PDB entry 9L1X | electron microscopy, 2.69 A resolution | chains D and I of the 12 polymer chains in the assembly

== Chain D ==
Name: Histone H2B type 1-J
Organism: Homo sapiens
Reference sequence: P06899 (H2B1J_HUMAN); residues 1-125 here correspond to UniProt positions 2-126 (UniProt number = residue number + 1)
Chain sequence (125 residues; each row starts with the number of its first residue):
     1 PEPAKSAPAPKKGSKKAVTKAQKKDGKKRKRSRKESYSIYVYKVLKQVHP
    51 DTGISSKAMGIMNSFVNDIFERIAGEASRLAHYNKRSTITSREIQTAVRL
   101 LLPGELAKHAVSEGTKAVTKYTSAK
Disordered / not traced: 1-31

== Chain I ==
Molecule: 601 dna_r
Organism: Homo sapiens
Sequence (189 nucleotides; each row starts with the number of its first residue; numbers below 1 keep their minus sign (DA-94 is residue -94)):
   -94 ATCAGCGACACCGGCACTGGAATCGGATGTATATATCTGACACGTGCCTG
   -44 GAGACTAGGGAGTAATCCCCTTGGCGGTTAAAACGCGGGGGACAGCGCGT
     6 ACGTGCGTTTAAGCGGTGCTAGAGCTGTCTACGACCAATTGAGCGGCCTC
    56 GGCACCGGGATTCTCGATGGCATCCGGCATCACCCGGAT
Disordered / not traced: -94 to -85, 78-94

== Chain D / chain I interface ==
Residue-residue contacts - 13 pairs, chain D then chain I:
  Arg33(D) - DC-47(I)  base contact
  Arg33(D) - DT-46(I)  sugar contact
  Tyr42(D) - DA-53(I)  hydrogen bond to the phosphate
  Tyr42(D) - DC-52(I)  phosphate contact
  Gly53(D) - DA-53(I)  phosphate contact
  Ile54(D) - DA-53(I)  phosphate contact
  Ser55(D) - DC-54(I)  phosphate contact
  Ser56(D) - DC-54(I)  hydrogen bond to the phosphate
  Arg86(D) - DA-34(I)  phosphate contact
  Arg86(D) - DG-33(I)  salt bridge to the phosphate
  Ser87(D) - DA-34(I)  hydrogen bond to the phosphate
  Thr88(D) - DG-35(I)  phosphate contact
  Thr88(D) - DA-34(I)  hydrogen bond to the phosphate
Also at the interface, not in a pair above, chain D (10 interface residues in all): Lys85

== Summary ==
The interface between chain D and chain I involves 10 residues on one side and 8 on the other, with 4 hydrogen
bonds and 1 salt bridge. Among the polar pairs are Tyr42(D)-DA-53(I), Ser56(D)-DC-54(I) and Ser87(D)-DA-34(I).
Chain D is Histone H2B type 1-J and chain I is 601 dna_r, both from Homo sapiens; the structure,
hDEK-nucleosome complex (conformation 1), was determined by electron microscopy (same publication as 9L22).
